Entry 6YBK (X-ray diffraction, 2.00 A resolution); this record covers chain A.

# Chain A
Name: Maltose/maltodextrin-binding periplasmic protein, Induced myeloid leukemia cell differentiation protein Mcl-1
From: Escherichia coli O157:H7
UniProt: chimeric construct of P0AEY0, Q07820: residues -195 to 170 from P0AEY0 (MALE_ECO57) positions 27-392 (UniProt number = residue number + 222); residues 173-321 from Q07820 positions 173-321 (same numbers)
Sequence (518 residues; row label = number of the first residue in the row; numbers below 1 keep their minus sign (Met-196 is residue -196)):
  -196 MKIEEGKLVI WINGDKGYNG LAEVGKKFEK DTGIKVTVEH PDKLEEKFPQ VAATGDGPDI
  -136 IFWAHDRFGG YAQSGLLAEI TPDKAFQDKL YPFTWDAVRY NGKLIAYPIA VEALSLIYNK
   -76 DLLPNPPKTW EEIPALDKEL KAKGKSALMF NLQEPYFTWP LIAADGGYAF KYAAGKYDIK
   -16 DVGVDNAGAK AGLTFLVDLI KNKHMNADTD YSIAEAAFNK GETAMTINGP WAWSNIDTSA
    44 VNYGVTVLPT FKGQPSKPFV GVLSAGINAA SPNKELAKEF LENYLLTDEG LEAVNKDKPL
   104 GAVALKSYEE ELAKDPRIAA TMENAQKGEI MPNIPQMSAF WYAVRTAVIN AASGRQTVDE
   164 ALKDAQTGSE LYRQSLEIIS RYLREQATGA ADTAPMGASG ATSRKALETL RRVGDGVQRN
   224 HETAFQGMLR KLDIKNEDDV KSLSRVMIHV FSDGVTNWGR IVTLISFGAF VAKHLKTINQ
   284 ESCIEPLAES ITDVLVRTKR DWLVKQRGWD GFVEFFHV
Unresolved in the structure: -196, -23 to -22
Construct notes: initiating methionine (-196); engineered mutation Ala-24 (Glu198 in P0AEY0), Ala-23 (Asn199 in P0AEY0), Ala43 (Lys265 in P0AEY0), Ala194 (Lys in Q07820), Ala197 (Lys in Q07820), Ala201 (Arg in Q07820); linker (171-172)
Ligand contacts: OK2 ((2R)-2-[5-[3-chloranyl-2-methyl-4-[2-(4-methylpiperazin-1-yl)ethoxy]phenyl]-6-(4-fluorophenyl)thieno[2,3-d]pyrimidin-4-yl]oxy-3-[2-(pyrazin-2-ylmethoxy)phenyl]propanoic acid): His224, Ala227, Phe228, Gly230, Met231, Leu235, Leu246, Val249, Met250, Val253, Phe254, Asn260, Gly262, Arg263, Thr266, Leu267, Phe270

# In short
Ligands of chain A: compound OK2.
Chain A is Maltose/maltodextrin-binding periplasmic protein, Induced myeloid leukemia cell differentiation
protein Mcl-1 (Escherichia coli O157:H7); the structure, Structure of MBP-Mcl-1 in complex with compound 4d,
was determined by X-ray diffraction (same publication as 6YBG, 6YBJ and 6YBL).
